Entry 2OIH (X-ray diffraction, 2.40 A resolution); this record covers chains B and A.

== Chain B ==
Molecule: HDV ribozyme
Sequence (75 nucleotides; numbered 98 to 172; the number before each row is that of its first residue):
    98 GAUGGCCGGCAUGGUCCCAGCCUCCUCGCUGGCGCCGGCUGGGCAACACC
   148 AUUGCACUCCGGUGGUGAAUGGGAC
Unresolved in the structure: 98-99
Ion coordination: thallium (I) ion site 1: U100, G101; thallium (I) ion site 2 near G105 (its only coordinating residue here); thallium (I) ion site 3: G110, C157; thallium (I) ion site 4 near G111 (its only coordinating residue here); thallium (I) ion site 5 near G117 (its only coordinating residue here); thallium (I) ion site 6: U120, C122, U163; thallium (I) ion site 7: G125, G128, G129; thallium (I) ion site 8 near G128 (its only coordinating residue here); thallium (I) ion site 9: G128, G129; thallium (I) ion site 10 near G134 (its only coordinating residue here); thallium (I) ion site 11: G134, G135; thallium (I) ion site 12: G138, G139; 3 more thallium (I) ion sites not listed

== Chain A ==
Protein: U1 small nuclear ribonucleoprotein A
Organism: Homo sapiens
UniProt: P09012 (SNRPA_HUMAN); residues 2-100 here correspond to UniProt positions 1-99 (UniProt number = residue number - 1)
Sequence (100 residues; each row starts with the number of its first residue):
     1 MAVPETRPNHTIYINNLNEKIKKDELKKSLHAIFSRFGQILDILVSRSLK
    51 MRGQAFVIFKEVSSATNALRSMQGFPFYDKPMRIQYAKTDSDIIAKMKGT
Unresolved in the structure: 1-3, 99-100
Sequence notes: cloning artifact (1); conflict His31 (Tyr30 in P09012), Arg36 (Gln35 in P09012)

== How chain B and chain A interact ==
Contacting residue pairs (45):
  A143(B) - Lys22(A)  phosphate contact
  C144(B) - Lys22(A)  salt bridge to the phosphate
  A148(B) - Leu49(A)  base contact
  A148(B) - Arg52(A)  hydrogen bond to the base
  U149(B) - Glu19(A)  hydrogen bond to the base
  U149(B) - Arg52(A)  base contact
  U150(B) - Asn15(A)  base contact
  U150(B) - Asn16(A)  hydrogen bond to the base
  U150(B) - Lys80(A)  hydrogen bond to the base
  U150(B) - Arg83(A)  hydrogen bond to the base
  G151(B) - Tyr13(A)  hydrogen bond to the base
  G151(B) - Asn15(A)  hydrogen bond to the base
  G151(B) - Asn16(A)  hydrogen bond to the base
  G151(B) - Glu19(A)  hydrogen bond to the base
  G151(B) - Lys50(A)  hydrogen bond to the sugar
  G151(B) - Met51(A)  sugar contact
  G151(B) - Arg52(A)  hydrogen bond to the base
  G151(B) - Gly53(A)  base contact
  G151(B) - Gln54(A)  hydrogen bond to the base
  C152(B) - Tyr13(A)  stacking on the base
  C152(B) - Met51(A)  sugar contact
  C152(B) - Gln54(A)  sugar contact
  C152(B) - Phe56(A)  base contact
  C152(B) - Gln85(A)  base contact
  C152(B) - Tyr86(A)  hydrogen bond to the base
  C152(B) - Ala87(A)  base contact
  C152(B) - Lys88(A)  hydrogen bond to the base
  A153(B) - Leu44(A)  base contact
  A153(B) - Lys50(A)  salt bridge to the phosphate
  A153(B) - Met51(A)  sugar contact
  A153(B) - Phe56(A)  stacking on the base
  A153(B) - Thr89(A)  hydrogen bond to the base
  A153(B) - Asp90(A)  base contact
  A153(B) - Ser91(A)  hydrogen bond to the base
  C154(B) - Thr89(A)  hydrogen bond to the base
  C154(B) - Asp90(A)  hydrogen bond to the base
  C154(B) - Ser91(A)  base contact
  C154(B) - Asp92(A)  hydrogen bond to the base
  C154(B) - Ile93(A)  base contact
  C157(B) - Ser46(A)  hydrogen bond to the phosphate
  C157(B) - Arg47(A)  phosphate contact
  C157(B) - Ser48(A)  phosphate contact
  G158(B) - Ser48(A)  phosphate contact
  G158(B) - Leu49(A)  hydrogen bond to the phosphate
  G158(B) - Arg52(A)  hydrogen bond to the base
Interface residues without a listed pair, chain A (29 interface residues in all): Thr6, Leu17

== In short ==
11 residues of chain B and 29 residues of chain A are in contact, with 22 hydrogen bonds, 2 salt bridges and 2
aromatic stacking contacts. Polar pairs include A148(B)-Arg52(A), U149(B)-Glu19(A) and U150(B)-Asn16(A). The
thallium (I) ion site 1 is built by U100(B) and G101(B).
Chain B is HDV ribozyme and chain A is U1 small nuclear ribonucleoprotein A (Homo sapiens); the structure,
Hepatitis Delta Virus gemonic ribozyme precursor with C75U mutation and bound to monovalent cation Tl+, was
determined by X-ray diffraction, deposited together with 2OJ3.
